Entry 3RT4 (X-ray diffraction, 1.70 A resolution); this record covers chains A and C of the 4 polymer chains in the assembly.

== Chain A (and C) ==
Molecule: Peptidoglycan recognition protein 1
Organism: Camelus dromedarius
Notes: chain C of this document is another copy of the same molecule, construct and numbering; everything in this record applies to it too
UniProtKB: Q9GK12 (PGRP1_CAMDR); residues 1-171 here correspond to UniProt positions 23-193 (UniProt number = residue number + 22)
Chain sequence (171 residues; row label = number of the first residue in the row):
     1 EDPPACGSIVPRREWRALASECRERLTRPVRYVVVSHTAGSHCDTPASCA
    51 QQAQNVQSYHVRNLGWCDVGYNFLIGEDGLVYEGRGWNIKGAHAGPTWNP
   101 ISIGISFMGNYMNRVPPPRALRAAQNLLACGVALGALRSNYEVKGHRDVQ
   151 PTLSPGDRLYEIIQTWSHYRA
Disulfide bonds: Cys6-Cys130, Cys22-Cys67, Cys43-Cys49
Ligand contacts: LP5 ((R)-((2R,3S,4R,5R,6R)-3-hydroxy-2-(hydroxymethyl)-5-((R)-3-hydroxytetradecanamido)-6-(phosphonooxy)tetrahydro-2H-pyran-4-yl) 3-hydroxytetradecanoate): Ser139, Asn140, Arg170
Reported in the primary citation:
  - self-association interface (contacts with another copy of this molecule): Pro96, Pro151
  - binding site for LP5: His93 to Trp98, Asp148, Val149 to Leu153

== How chain A and chain C interact ==
Residue-residue contacts (11):
  Arg31(A) with Glu21(C), salt bridge; Gly65(C), hydrogen bond (side chain-backbone); Trp66(C), hydrogen bond (side chain-backbone); Cys67(C)
  Tyr32(A) with Glu21(C), hydrogen bond (side chain-backbone)
  Thr97(A) with Arg23(C)
  Trp98(A) with Arg23(C)
  Ile101(A) with Arg23(C)
  Arg138(A) with Gly65(C)
  Asn140(A) with Gly65(C), hydrogen bond (side chain-backbone)
  Ala171(A) with Glu24(C)
Interface residues without a listed pair, chain C (9 interface residues in all): Cys22, Val61, Leu64

== Summary ==
8 residues of chain A face 9 of chain C across their interface; the contacts include 4 hydrogen bonds and 1
salt bridge. Polar pairs include Arg31(A)-Glu21(C), Arg31(A)-Gly65(C) and Arg31(A)-Trp66(C). Chain A binds
compound LP5. The paper reports a binding site for LP5 at His93(A), Asp148(A) and Val149(A); a
self-association interface involving Pro96(A) and Pro151(A).
Both chains are Peptidoglycan recognition protein 1 (Camelus dromedarius). Entry 3RT4 (Structural Basis of
Recognition of Pathogen-associated Molecular Patterns and Inhibition of Proinflammatory Cytokines by Camel
Peptidoglycan ...) was determined by X-ray diffraction together with 3O4K from the same study.
